8PSP - chains B and G of the 3 polymer chains in the assembly; structure by electron microscopy, 2.90 A resolution.

== Chain B ==
Name: Fatty acid synthase subunit alpha
Source organism: Saccharomyces cerevisiae
Notes: EC 2.3.1.86, 1.1.1.100, 2.3.1.41
Reference sequence: P19097 (FAS2_YEAST); residue numbers follow UniProt; this construct covers 1-1887
Amino-acid sequence (1887 residues; row label = number of the first residue in the row):
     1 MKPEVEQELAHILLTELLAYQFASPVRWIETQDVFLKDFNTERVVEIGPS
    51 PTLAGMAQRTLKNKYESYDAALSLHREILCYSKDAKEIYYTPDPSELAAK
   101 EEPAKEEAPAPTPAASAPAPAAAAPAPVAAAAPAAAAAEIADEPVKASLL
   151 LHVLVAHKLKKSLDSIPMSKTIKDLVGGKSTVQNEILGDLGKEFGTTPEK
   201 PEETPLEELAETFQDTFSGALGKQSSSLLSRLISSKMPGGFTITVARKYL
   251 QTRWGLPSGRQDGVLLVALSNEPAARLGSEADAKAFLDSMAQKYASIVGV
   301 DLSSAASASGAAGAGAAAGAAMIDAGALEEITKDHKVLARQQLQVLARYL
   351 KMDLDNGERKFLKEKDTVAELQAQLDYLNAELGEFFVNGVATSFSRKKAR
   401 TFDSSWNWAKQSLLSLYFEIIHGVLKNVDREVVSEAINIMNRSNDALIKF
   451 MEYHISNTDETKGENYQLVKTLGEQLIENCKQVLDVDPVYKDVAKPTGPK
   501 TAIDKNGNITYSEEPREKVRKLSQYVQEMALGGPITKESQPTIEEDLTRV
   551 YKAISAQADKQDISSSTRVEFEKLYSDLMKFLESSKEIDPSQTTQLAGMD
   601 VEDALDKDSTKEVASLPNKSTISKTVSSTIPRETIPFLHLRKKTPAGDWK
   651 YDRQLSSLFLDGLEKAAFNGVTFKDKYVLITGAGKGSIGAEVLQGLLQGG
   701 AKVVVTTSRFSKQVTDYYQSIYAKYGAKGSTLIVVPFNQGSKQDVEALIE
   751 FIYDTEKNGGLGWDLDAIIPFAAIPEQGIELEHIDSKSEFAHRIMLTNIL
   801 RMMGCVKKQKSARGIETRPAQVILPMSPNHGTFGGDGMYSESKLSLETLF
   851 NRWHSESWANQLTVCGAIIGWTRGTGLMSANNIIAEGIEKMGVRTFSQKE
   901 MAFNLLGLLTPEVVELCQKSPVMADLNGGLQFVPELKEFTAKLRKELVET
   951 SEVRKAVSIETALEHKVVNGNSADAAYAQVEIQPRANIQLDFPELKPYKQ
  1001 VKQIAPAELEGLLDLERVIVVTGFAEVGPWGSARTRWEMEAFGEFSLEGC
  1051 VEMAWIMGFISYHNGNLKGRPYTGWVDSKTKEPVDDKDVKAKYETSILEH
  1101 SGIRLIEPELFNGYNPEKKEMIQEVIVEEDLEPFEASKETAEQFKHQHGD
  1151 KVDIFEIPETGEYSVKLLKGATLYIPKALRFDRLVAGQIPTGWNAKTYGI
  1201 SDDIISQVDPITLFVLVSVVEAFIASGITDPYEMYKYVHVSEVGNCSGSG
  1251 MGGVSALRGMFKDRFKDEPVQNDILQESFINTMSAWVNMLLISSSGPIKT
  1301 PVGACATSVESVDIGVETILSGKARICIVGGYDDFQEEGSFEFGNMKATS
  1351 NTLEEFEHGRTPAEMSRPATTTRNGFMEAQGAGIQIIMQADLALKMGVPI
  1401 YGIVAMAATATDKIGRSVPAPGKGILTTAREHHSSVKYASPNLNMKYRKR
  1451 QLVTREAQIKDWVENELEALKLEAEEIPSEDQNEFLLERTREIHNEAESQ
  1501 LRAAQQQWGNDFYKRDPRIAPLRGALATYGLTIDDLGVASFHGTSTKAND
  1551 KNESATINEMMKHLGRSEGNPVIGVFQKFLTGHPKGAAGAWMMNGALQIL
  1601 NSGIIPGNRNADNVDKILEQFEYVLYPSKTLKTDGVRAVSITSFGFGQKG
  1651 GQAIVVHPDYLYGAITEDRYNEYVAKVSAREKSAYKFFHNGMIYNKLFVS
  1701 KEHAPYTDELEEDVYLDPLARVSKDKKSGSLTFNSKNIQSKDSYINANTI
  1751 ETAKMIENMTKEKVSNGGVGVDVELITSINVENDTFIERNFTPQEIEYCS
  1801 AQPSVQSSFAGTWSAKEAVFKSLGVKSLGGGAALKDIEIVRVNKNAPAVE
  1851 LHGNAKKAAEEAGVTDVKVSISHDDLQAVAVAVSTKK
Unresolved in the structure: 1-139, 303-1887
UniProt features mapped onto this chain:
  - active site (For beta-ketoacyl synthase activity): C1305, H1542, H1583
  - binding site (acetyl-CoA): D1772 to E1774, Y1798, S1808, E1817 to S1827, R1841 to K1844, I1871 to H1873
  - binding site (Mg(2+)): D1772, V1773, E1774, S1872, H1873
  - modified residue: S50 (Phosphoserine), S180 (O-(pantetheine 4'-phosphoryl)serine), S523 (Phosphoserine), S958 (Phosphoserine), S1440 (Phosphoserine)
  - cross-link: K37 (Glycyl lysine isopeptide (Lys-Gly) (interchain with G-Cter in ubiquitin))
  - mutagenesis: G1250 (G1250S: Cerulenin-resistance), V1769 (V1769D: Does not affect oligomerization; when associated with S-1771 and L-1773 or S-1771; L-1773; S-1879 and E-1881), G1770 (G1770D: Loss of transferase activity), V1771 (V1771S: Does not affect oligomerization but lacks transferase activity; when associated with D-1769 and L-1773 or D-1769; L-1773; S-1879 and E-1881), D1772 (D1772S: Loss of transferase activity; when associated with S-1774), V1773 (V1773L: Does not affect oligomerization but lacks transferase activity; when associated with D-1769 and S-1771 or D-1769; S-1771; S-1879 and E-1881), E1774 (E1774S: Loss of transferase activity; when associated with S-1772), R1841 (R1841A: Loss off transferase activity), V1879 (V1879S: Does not affect oligomerization but lacks transferase activity; when associated with D-1769; S-1771; L-1773 and E-1881), V1881 (V1881E: Does not affect oligomerization but lacks transferase activity; when associated with D-1769; S-1771; L-1773 and S-1879)
Covalent attachments: 4'-phosphopantetheine (PNS) linked to S180
From the paper describing this entry:
  - conformationally variable residues (domain motion): S180

== Chain G ==
Name: Fatty acid synthase subunit beta
Source organism: Saccharomyces cerevisiae
Notes: EC 2.3.1.86, 4.2.1.59, 1.3.1.9, 2.3.1.38, 2.3.1.39, 3.1.2.14
Reference sequence: P07149 (FAS1_YEAST); residues 1-2051 here = UniProt positions 1-2051
Amino-acid sequence (2051 residues; each row starts with the number of its first residue):
     1 MDAYSTRPLTLSHGSLEHVLLVPTASFFIASQLQEQFNKILPEPTEGFAA
    51 DDEPTTPAELVGKFLGYVSSLVEPSKVGQFDQVLNLCLTEFENCYLEGND
   101 IHALAAKLLQENDTTLVKTKELIKNYITARIMAKRPFDKKSNSALFRAVG
   151 EGNAQLVAIFGGQGNTDDYFEELRDLYQTYHVLVGDLIKFSAETLSELIR
   201 TTLDAEKVFTQGLNILEWLENPSNTPDKDYLLSIPISCPLIGVIQLAHYV
   251 VTAKLLGFTPGELRSYLKGATGHSQGLVTAVAIAETDSWESFFVSVRKAI
   301 TVLFFIGVRCYEAYPNTSLPPSILEDSLENNEGVPSPMLSISNLTQEQVQ
   351 DYVNKTNSHLPAGKQVEISLVNGAKNLVVSGPPQSLYGLNLTLRKAKAPS
   401 GLDQSRIPFSERKLKFSNRFLPVASPFHSHLLVPASDLINKDLVKNNVSF
   451 NAKDIQIPVYDTFDGSDLRVLSGSISERIVDCIIRLPVKWETTTQFKATH
   501 ILDFGPGGASGLGVLTHRNKDGTGVRVIVAGTLDINPDDDYGFKQEIFDV
   551 TSNGLKKNPNWLEEYHPKLIKNKSGKIFVETKFSKLIGRPPLLVPGMTPC
   601 TVSPDFVAATTNAGYTIELAGGGYFSAAGMTAAIDSVVSQIEKGSTFGIN
   651 LIYVNPFMLQWGIPLIKELRSKGYPIQFLTIGAGVPSLEVASEYIETLGL
   701 KYLGLKPGSIDAISQVINIAKAHPNFPIALQWTGGRGGGHHSFEDAHTPM
   751 LQMYSKIRRHPNIMLIFGSGFGSADDTYPYLTGEWSTKFDYPPMPFDGFL
   801 FGSRVMIAKEVKTSPDAKKCIAACTGVPDDKWEQTYKKPTGGIVTVRSEM
   851 GEPIHKIATRGVMLWKEFDETIFNLPKNKLVPTLEAKRDYIISRLNADFQ
   901 KPWFATVNGQARDLATMTYEEVAKRLVELMFIRSTNSWFDVTWRTFTGDF
   951 LRRVEERFTKSKTLSLIQSYSLLDKPDEAIEKVFNAYPAAREQFLNAQDI
  1001 DHFLSMCQNPMQKPVPFVPVLDRRFEIFFKKDSLWQSEHLEAVVDQDVQR
  1051 TCILHGPVAAQFTKVIDEPIKSIMDGIHDGHIKKLLHQYYGDDESKIPAV
  1101 EYFGGESPVDVQSQVDSSSVSEDSAVFKATSSTDEESWFKALAGSEINWR
  1151 HASFLCSFITQDKMFVSNPIRKVFKPSQGMVVEISNGNTSSKTVVTLSEP
  1201 VQGELKPTVILKLLKENIIQMEMIENRTMDGKPVSLPLLYNFNPDNGFAP
  1251 ISEVMEDRNQRIKEMYWKLWIDEPFNLDFDPRDVIKGKDFEITAKEVYDF
  1301 THAVGNNCEDFVSRPDRTMLAPMDFAIVVGWRAIIKAIFPNTVDGDLLKL
  1351 VHLSNGYKMIPGAKPLQVGDVVSTTAVIESVVNQPTGKIVDVVGTLSRNG
  1401 KPVMEVTSSFFYRGNYTDFENTFQKTVEPVYQMHIKTSKDIAVLRSKEWF
  1451 QLDDEDFDLLNKTLTFETETEVTFKNANIFSSVKCFGPIKVELPTKETVE
  1501 IGIVDYEAGASHGNPVVDFLKRNGSTLEQKVNLENPIPIAVLDSYTPSTN
  1551 EPYARVSGDLNPIHVSRHFASYANLPGTITHGMFSSASVRALIENWAADS
  1601 VSSRVRGYTCQFVDMVLPNTALKTSIQHVGMINGRKLIKFETRNEDDVVV
  1651 LTGEAEIEQPVTTFVFTGQGSQEQGMGMDLYKTSKAAQDVWNRADNHFKD
  1701 TYGFSILDIVINNPVNLTIHFGGEKGKRIRENYSAMIFETIVDGKLKTEK
  1751 IFKEINEHSTSYTFRSEKGLLSATQFTQPALTLMEKAAFEDLKSKGLIPA
  1801 DATFAGHSLGEYAALASLADVMSIESLVEVVFYRGMTMQVAVPRDELGRS
  1851 NYGMIAINPGRVAASFSQEALQYVVERVGKRTGWLVEIVNYNVENQQYVA
  1901 AGDLRALDTVTNVLNFIKLQKIDIIELQKSLSLEEVEGHLFEIIDEASKK
  1951 SAVKPRPLKLERGFACIPLVGISVPFHSTYLMNGVKPFKSFLKKNIIKEN
  2001 VKVARLAGKYIPNLTAKPFQVTKEYFQDVYDLTGSEPIKEIIDNWEKYEQ
  2051 S
Unresolved in the structure: 1-4, 1111-1120, 2051
UniProt features mapped onto this chain:
  - active site: S274 (For acetyltransferase activity), S1808 (For malonyltransferase activity)
  - modified residue: M1 (N-acetylmethionine), T733 (Phosphothreonine), S1121 (Phosphoserine)
  - cross-link: K1364 (Glycyl lysine isopeptide (Lys-Gly) (interchain with G-Cter in ubiquitin))
Residues lining bound ligands:
  - FMN (flavin mononucleotide): P595, G596, M597, T598, C600, N650, I652, G682, A683, K706, T733, R736, G737, G738, G739, S769, G770, F771, L800, F801, G802, S803, M806, L1054, H1055, G1056, A1059
  - 4'-phosphopantetheine (PNS): Q163, G164, N165, H273, S274, M338, S340, L370, N372, V378, L421, F427, H428, S510, G511, L515, R518

== How chain B and chain G interact ==
Contacting residue pairs (26; chain B residue first):
  T171(B) with S400(G)
  K173(B) with S417(G), hydrogen bond
  D174(B) with N331(G), hydrogen bond
  G177(B) with R419(G)
  G178(B) with R419(G)
  S180(B) with S510(G)
  T181(B) with S510(G), hydrogen bond
  N184(B) with A509(G)
  T196(B) with N718(G), hydrogen bond
  E199(B) with I710(G); S714(G), hydrogen bond; M753(G); K756(G)
  E203(B) with S400(G); K415(G), hydrogen bond (backbone-side chain)
  P205(B) with S400(G); G401(G)
  S227(B) with D113(G)
  S230(B) with A49(G)
  R231(B) with A49(G); T115(G)
  I233(B) with E46(G)
  S234(B) with T45(G); A49(G); A50(G), hydrogen bond (side chain-backbone)
  I243(B) with E46(G)
Also at the interface, not in a pair above, chain B (25 interface residues in all): K170, K179, K192, K200, E208, S235, T242
Also at the interface, not in a pair above, chain G (25 interface residues in all): D51, T166, D167, D168, I535, Q752

== Overview ==
The chain B/chain G interface involves 25 residues from each chain, with 7 hydrogen bonds. Polar contacts
include K173(B)-S417(G), D174(B)-N331(G) and T181(B)-S510(G). Ligands of chain G: 4'-phosphopantetheine and
flavin mononucleotide. Covalently linked 4'-phosphopantetheine: at S180(B). From the paper: conformational
variability at S180(B).
Chain B is Fatty acid synthase subunit alpha and chain G is Fatty acid synthase subunit beta, both from
Saccharomyces cerevisiae; the structure, Asymmetric unit of the yeast fatty acid synthase in rotated state
with ACP at the acetyl ..., was determined by electron microscopy together with 8PRV, 8PRW, 8PS1, 8PS2, 8PS8,
8PS9 and 7 further entries from the same study.
